PDB entry 7VMK | X-ray diffraction, 2.50 A resolution | chains C and E of the 6 polymer chains in the assembly

Chain C:
Molecule: Tubulin alpha-1B chain
From: Bos taurus
UniProtKB: P81947 (TBA1B_BOVIN); residue numbers follow UniProt; this construct covers 1-450
Amino-acid sequence (450 residues; each row starts with the number of its first residue):
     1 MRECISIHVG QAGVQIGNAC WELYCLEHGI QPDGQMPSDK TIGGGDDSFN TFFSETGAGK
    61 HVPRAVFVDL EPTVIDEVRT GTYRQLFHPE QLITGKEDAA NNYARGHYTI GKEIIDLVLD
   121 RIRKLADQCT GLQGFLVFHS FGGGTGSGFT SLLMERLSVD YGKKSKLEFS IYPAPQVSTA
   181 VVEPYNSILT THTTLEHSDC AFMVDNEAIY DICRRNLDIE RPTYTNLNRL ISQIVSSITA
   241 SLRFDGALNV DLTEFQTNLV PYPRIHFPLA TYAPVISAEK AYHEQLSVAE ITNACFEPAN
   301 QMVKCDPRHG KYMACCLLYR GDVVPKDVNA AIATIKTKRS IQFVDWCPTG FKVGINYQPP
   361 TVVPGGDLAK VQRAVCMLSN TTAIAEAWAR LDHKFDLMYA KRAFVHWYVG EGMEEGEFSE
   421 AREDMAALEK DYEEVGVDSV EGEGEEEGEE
Unresolved in the structure: 441-450
Bound ions: Ca2+: Asp-39, Thr-41, Gly-44, Glu-55
Small-molecule neighbours: GTP (guanosine-5'-triphosphate): Gly-10, Gln-11, Ala-12, Gln-15, Ile-16, Asp-69, Asp-98, Ala-99, Ala-100, Asn-101, Ser-140, Gly-142, Gly-143, Gly-144, Thr-145, Gly-146, Ile-171, Pro-173, Val-177, Ser-178, Glu-183, Asn-206, Tyr-224, Leu-227, Asn-228, Ile-231

Chain E:
Molecule: Stathmin-4
From: Rattus norvegicus
UniProtKB: P63043 (STMN4_RAT); residues 5-145 here correspond to UniProt positions 49-189 (UniProt number = residue number + 44)
Amino-acid sequence (143 residues; row label = number of the first residue in the row):
     3 MADMEVIELN KCTSGQSFEV ILKPPSFDGV PEFNASLPRR RDPSLEEIQK KLEAAEERRK
    63 YQEAELLKHL AEKREHEREV IQKAIEENNN FIKMAKEKLA QKMESNKENR EAHLAAMLER
   123 LQEKDKHAEE VRKNKELKEE ASR
Unresolved in the structure: 3-5, 29-43, 144-145
Construct notes: expression tag (3-4)
Curated features (UniProtKB/Swiss-Prot):
  - modified residue: Ser-46 (Phosphoserine)

How chain C and chain E interact:
Pairs across the interface (32):
  His-107(C) / Lys-104(E)
  His-107(C) / Met-105(E)
  Tyr-108(C) / Lys-104(E)
  Tyr-108(C) / Met-105(E)  hydrophobic
  Tyr-108(C) / Asn-108(E)
  Thr-109(C) / Arg-112(E)
  Lys-112(C) / Met-105(E)
  Leu-152(C) / Met-105(E)  hydrophobic
  Glu-155(C) / Leu-101(E)
  Glu-155(C) / Lys-104(E)  salt bridge
  Arg-156(C) / Leu-101(E)
  Ser-158(C) / Phe-93(E)
  Ser-158(C) / Ile-94(E)
  Val-159(C) / Ile-94(E)
  Val-159(C) / Ala-97(E)  hydrophobic
  Val-159(C) / Lys-98(E)
  Gly-162(C) / Ile-94(E)
  Lys-163(C) / Asn-90(E)  hydrogen bond (backbone-side chain)
  Lys-163(C) / Phe-93(E)
  Thr-193(C) / Lys-104(E)
  His-197(C) / Phe-93(E)
  Val-409(C) / His-115(E)
  Gly-410(C) / Arg-112(E)
  Gly-410(C) / His-115(E)
  Glu-411(C) / Asn-108(E)  hydrogen bond (backbone-side chain)
  Glu-411(C) / Arg-112(E)  salt bridge
  Gly-412(C) / Asn-108(E)  hydrogen bond (backbone-side chain)
  Gly-412(C) / Asn-111(E)  hydrogen bond (backbone-side chain)
  Gly-412(C) / Arg-112(E)
  Met-413(C) / Asn-108(E)
  Glu-414(C) / Ser-107(E)  hydrogen bond
  Glu-414(C) / Asn-111(E)  hydrogen bond
Other interface residues (no listed pair), chain C (21 interface residues in all): Glu-196, Glu-417
Other interface residues (no listed pair), chain E (14 interface residues in all): Lys-100

Overview:
The interface between chain C and chain E involves 21 residues on one side and 14 on the other, with 6
hydrogen bonds and 2 salt bridges. Among the polar pairs are Glu-155(C)/Lys-104(E), Glu-411(C)/Arg-112(E) and
Lys-163(C)/Asn-90(E). Bound to chain C: GTP.
Here chain C is Tubulin alpha-1B chain (Bos taurus) and chain E is Stathmin-4 (Rattus norvegicus). Entry 7VMK
(Crystal structure of tubulin with 3) was determined by X-ray diffraction.
